Entry 9PBV (electron microscopy, 3.91 A resolution); this record covers chains G and H of the 12 polymer chains in the assembly.

[Chain G]
Molecule: Syntaxin-1A
Source organism: Rattus norvegicus
UniProt: P32851 (STX1A_RAT); residues 1-267 here = UniProt positions 1-267
Amino-acid sequence (267 residues; row label = number of the first residue in the row):
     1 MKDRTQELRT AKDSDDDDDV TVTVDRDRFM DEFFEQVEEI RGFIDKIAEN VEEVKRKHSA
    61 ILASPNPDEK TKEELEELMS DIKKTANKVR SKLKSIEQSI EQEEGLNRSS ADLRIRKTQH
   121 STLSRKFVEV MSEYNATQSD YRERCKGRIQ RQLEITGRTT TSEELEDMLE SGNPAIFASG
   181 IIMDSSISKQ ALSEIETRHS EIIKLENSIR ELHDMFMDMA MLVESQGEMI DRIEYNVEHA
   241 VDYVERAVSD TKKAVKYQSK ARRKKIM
Disordered / not traced: 1-187, 260-267
Swiss-Prot annotation at these positions:
  - site: Lys253, Ala254 (Microbial infection: Cleavage)
  - modified residue (Phosphoserine): Ser14, Ser64, Ser95, Ser188
  - cross-link (Glycyl lysine isopeptide (Lys-Gly)): Lys252 (interchain with G-Cter in SUMO), Lys253 (interchain with G-Cter in SUMO), Lys256 (interchain with G-Cter in SUMO)

[Chain H]
Molecule: Synaptosomal-associated protein 25
Source organism: Rattus norvegicus
UniProt: P60881 (SNP25_RAT); residues 1-206 here = UniProt positions 1-206
Amino-acid sequence (222 residues; row label = number of the first residue in the row; numbers below 1 keep their minus sign (Met-15 is residue -15)):
   -15 MGSSHHHHHH SQDPNSMAED ADMRNELEEM QRRADQLADE SLESTRRMLQ LVEESKDAGI
    45 RTLVMLDEQG EQLERIEEGM DQINKDMKEA EKNLTDLGKF AGLAVAPANK LKSSDAYKKA
   105 WGNNQDGVVA SQPARVVDER EQMAISGGFI RRVTNDAREN EMDENLEQVS GIIGNLRHMA
   165 LDMGNEIDTQ NRQIDRIMEK ADSNKTRIDE ANQRATKMLG SG
Disordered / not traced: -15 to -1, 83-129, 205-206
Sequence notes: expression tag (-15 to 0); conflict Ala85 (Cys in P60881), Ala88 (Cys in P60881), Ala90 (Cys in P60881), Ala92 (Cys in P60881)
Swiss-Prot annotation at these positions:
  - region: Gly111 to Val120 (Interaction with ZDHHC13 and ZDHHC17)
  - site ((Microbial infection) Cleavage): Arg180, Ile181, Gln197, Arg198
  - modified residue: Thr138 (Phosphothreonine), Ser154 (Phosphoserine), Ser187 (Phosphoserine)
  - mutagenesis: Val113 (V113A: Inhibits interaction with ZDHHC13 and ZDHHC17), Gln116 (Q116A: Inhibits interaction with ZDHHC13 and ZDHHC17), Pro117 (P117A: Inhibits interaction with ZDHHC13 and ZDHHC17)

[How chain G and chain H interact]
Pairs across the interface (41):
  Ser188(G) - Met14(H)  hydrogen bond
  Ser188(G) - Arg16(H)
  Lys189(G) - Arg16(H)
  Leu192(G) - Arg16(H)
  Leu192(G) - Arg17(H)
  Leu192(G) - Ala18(H)  hydrophobic
  Glu194(G) - Arg135(H)  salt bridge
  Glu196(G) - Arg17(H)
  Glu196(G) - Leu21(H)
  Arg198(G) - Arg135(H)
  His199(G) - Glu24(H)  salt bridge
  His199(G) - Ser25(H)
  Ile202(G) - Ser28(H)
  Ile202(G) - Met32(H)  hydrophobic
  Ile203(G) - Ser28(H)
  Leu205(G) - Met32(H)  hydrophobic
  Glu206(G) - Ser28(H)  hydrogen bond
  Glu206(G) - Arg31(H)  salt bridge
  Glu206(G) - Met32(H)
  Ile209(G) - Val36(H)  hydrophobic
  Arg210(G) - Leu35(H)
  His213(G) - Leu35(H)
  Phe216(G) - Gly43(H)
  Val223(G) - Thr46(H)
  Val223(G) - Met49(H)  hydrophobic
  Val223(G) - Gln53(H)  hydrogen bond (backbone-side chain)
  Gln226(G) - Gln53(H)
  Gly227(G) - Gln53(H)
  Ile230(G) - Gln56(H)
  Ile230(G) - Leu57(H)  hydrophobic
  Asp231(G) - Gln56(H)  hydrogen bond
  Ile233(G) - Ile60(H)  hydrophobic
  Glu234(G) - Gln56(H)
  Glu234(G) - Arg59(H)
  Glu234(G) - Ile60(H)  hydrogen bond (side chain-backbone)
  Val237(G) - Ile60(H)  hydrophobic
  Val241(G) - Ile67(H)  hydrophobic
  Val244(G) - Ile67(H)  hydrophobic
  Val244(G) - Met71(H)  hydrophobic
  Val255(G) - Leu81(H)  hydrophobic
  Gln258(G) - Leu81(H)
Interface residues without a listed pair, chain G (32 interface residues in all): Ile195, Ala220, Glu224, Ala240, Val248
Interface residues without a listed pair, chain H (32 interface residues in all): Thr29, Glu38, Ser39, Ala42, Leu50, Asp70, Ala74, Glu143

[Overview]
Chain G and chain H each contribute 32 residues to their interface; the contacts include 5 hydrogen bonds and
3 salt bridges. Among the polar pairs are Glu194(G)-Arg135(H), His199(G)-Glu24(H) and Glu206(G)-Arg31(H).
UniProt lists 3 mutagenesis sites on chain H.
Chain G is Syntaxin-1A and chain H is Synaptosomal-associated protein 25, both from Rattus norvegicus; the
structure, 21bin20S complex (NSF-alphaSNAP-2:1 syntaxin-1a:SNAP-25), non-hydrolyzing, class 11, was determined
by electron microscopy, deposited together with 9OJR, 9OJU, 9OJZ, 9OK3, 9OK5, 9OKC and 17 further entries.
